PDB entry 8XQS | electron microscopy, 3.30 A resolution | chains A and R of the 5 polymer chains in the assembly

== Chain A ==
Name: Guanine nucleotide-binding protein G(i) subunit alpha-1
Organism: Homo sapiens
UniProtKB: P63096 (GNAI1_HUMAN); residue numbers follow UniProt; this construct covers 1-354
Chain sequence (370 residues; row label = number of the first residue in the row; numbers below 1 keep their minus sign (Met-15 is residue -15)):
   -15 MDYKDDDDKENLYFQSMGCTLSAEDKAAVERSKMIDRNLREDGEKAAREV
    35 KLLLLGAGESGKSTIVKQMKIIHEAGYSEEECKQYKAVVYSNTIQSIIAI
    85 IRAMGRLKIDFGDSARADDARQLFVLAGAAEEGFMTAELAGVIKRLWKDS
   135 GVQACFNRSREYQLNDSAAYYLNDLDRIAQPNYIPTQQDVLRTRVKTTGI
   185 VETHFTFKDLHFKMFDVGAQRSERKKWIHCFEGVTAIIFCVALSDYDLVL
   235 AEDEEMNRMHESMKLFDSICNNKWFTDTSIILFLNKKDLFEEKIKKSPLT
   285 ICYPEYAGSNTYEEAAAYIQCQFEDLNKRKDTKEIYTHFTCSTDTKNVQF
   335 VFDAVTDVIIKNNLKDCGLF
Unresolved in the structure: -15 to 2, 55-181
Construct notes: initiating methionine (-15); expression tag (-14 to 0); conflict Ala203 (Gly in P63096), Ser326 (Ala in P63096)
UniProt features mapped onto this chain:
  - region: Lys35 to Thr48 (G1 motif), Asp173 to Thr181 (G2 motif), Phe196 to Gly202, Gln204, Arg205 (G3 motif), Ile265 to Asp272 (G4 motif), Thr324, Cys325, Thr327 to Thr329 (G5 motif)
  - binding site (GTP): Glu43 to Thr48, Ser151, Leu175 to Thr181, Asp200 to Gly202, Gln204, Asn269 to Asp272
  - binding site (Mg(2+)): Ser47, Thr181
  - modified residue: Arg178 (ADP-ribosylarginine), Gln204 (Deamidated glutamine), Cys351 (ADP-ribosylcysteine)
  - lipidation: Gly2 (N-myristoyl glycine), Cys3 (S-palmitoyl cysteine)
  - natural variant: Gly40 (G40C: In NEDHISB; G40R: In NEDHISB), Gly45 (G45D: In NEDHISB), Thr48 (T48I: In NEDHISB; T48K: In NEDHISB), Gln52 (Q52P: In NEDHISB), Ser75 (deletion: In NEDHISB; uncertain significance), Gln172 (deletion: In NEDHISB), Asp173 (D173V: In NEDHISB), Glu186 to Phe189 (deletion: In NEDHISB; uncertain significance), Cys224 (C224Y: In NEDHISB), Lys270 (K270N: In NEDHISB; K270R: In NEDHISB), Asp272 (D272G: In NEDHISB), Val332 (V332E: In NEDHISB; uncertain significance)
  - mutagenesis: Gly42 (G42R: Abolishes switch to an activated conformation and dissociation from beta and gamma subunits upon GTP binding. Abolishes interaction with RGS family members), Glu116 (E116L: Enhances interaction (inactive GDP-bound) with RGS14), Gln147 (Q147L: Enhances interaction (inactive GDP-bound) with RGS14), Glu245 (E245L: Enhances interaction (inactive GDP-bound) with RGS14)

== Chain R ==
Name: Exo-alpha-sialidase, Taste receptor type 2 member 14, LgBiT
Organism: Clostridium perfringens
Notes: EC 3.2.1.18
UniProtKB: chimeric construct of Q59310, Q9NYV8: residues -455 to -4 from Q59310 (Q59310_CLOPF) positions 243-694 (UniProt number = residue number + 698); residues 2-317 from Q9NYV8 positions 2-317 (same numbers)
Chain sequence (990 residues; numbered -499 to 490; the number before each row is that of its first residue; numbers below 1 keep their minus sign (Met-499 is residue -499)):
  -499 MKTIIALSYIFCLVFADYKDDDDAHHHHHHHHHHENLYFQSGRAVEGAVK
  -449 TEPVDLFHPGFLNSSNYRIPALFKTKEGTLIASIDARRHGGADAPNNDID
  -399 TAVRRSEDGGKTWDEGQIIMDYPDKSSVIDTTLIQDDETGRIFLLVTHFP
  -349 SKYGFWNAGLGSGFKNIDGKEYLCLYDSSGKEFTVRENVVYDKDSNKTEY
  -299 TTNALGDLFKNGTKIDNINSSTAPLKAKGTSYINLVYSDDDGKTWSEPQN
  -249 INFQVKKDWMKFLGIAPGRGIQIKNGEHKGRIVVPVYYTNEKGKQSSAVI
  -199 YSDDSGKNWTIGESPNDNRKLENGKIINSKTLSDDAPQLTECQVVEMPNG
  -149 QLKLFMRNLSGYLNIATSFDGGATWDETVEKDTNVLEPYCQLSVINYSQK
   -99 VDGKDAVIFSNPNARSRSNGTVRIGLINQVGTYENGEPKYEFDWKYNKLV
   -49 KPGYYAYSCLTELSNGNIGLLYEGTPSEEMSYIEMNLKYLESGANKGSAG
     1 SGGVIKSIFTFVLIVEFIIGNLGNSFIALVNCIDWVKGRKISSVDRILTA
    51 LAISRISLVWLIFGSWCVSVFFPALFATEKMFRMLTNIWTVINHFSVWLA
   101 TGLGTFYFLKIANFSNSIFLYLKWRVKKVVLVLLLVTSVFLFLNIALINI
   151 HINASINGYRRNKTCSSDSSNFTRFSSLIVLTSTVFIFIPFTLSLAMFLL
   201 LIFSMWKHRKKMQHTVKISGDASTKAHRGVKSVITFFLLYAIFSLSFFIS
   251 VWTSERLEENLIILSQVMGMAYPSCHSCVLILGNKKLRQASLSVLLWLRY
   301 MFKDGEPSGHKEFRESSGSGSSGSGSSGSGSSVFTLEDFVGDWEQTAAYN
   351 LDQVLEQGGVSSLLQNLAVSVTPIQRIVRSGENALKIDIHVIIPYEGLSA
   401 DQMAQIEEVFKVVYPVDDHHFKVILPYGTLVIDGVTPNMLNYFGRPYEGI
   451 AVFDGKKITVTGTLWNGNKIIDERLITPDGSMLFRVTINS
Unresolved in the structure: -499 to 1, 159-171, 216-229, 300-490
Construct notes: initiating methionine (-499); expression tag (-498 to -456); conflict Ser-305 (Gly393 in Q59310); linker (-3 to 1)
Residues lining bound ligands: flufenamic acid (FLF; 2-[[3-(trifluoromethyl)phenyl]amino] benzoic acid): Gly104, Tyr107, Ile111, Ser194, Phe198, Leu201, Ile202, Val230, Val233, Phe237, His276, Leu280, Gly283
UniProt features mapped onto this chain:
  - binding site (cholesterol): Thr86, Trp89, Val180, Ser265, Met268
  - glycosylation (N-linked (GlcNAc...) asparagine): Asn153, Asn162, Asn171

== Chain A / chain R interface ==
Pairs across the interface - 27 pairs, chain A then chain R:
  Glu28(A) - Trp124(R)
  Arg32(A) - Trp124(R)
  Phe334(A) - Thr215(R)
  Asp337(A) - Met212(R)
  Asp337(A) - Thr215(R)  hydrogen bond
  Thr340(A) - Asn113(R)
  Thr340(A) - His208(R)
  Asp341(A) - His208(R)  salt bridge
  Asp341(A) - Arg209(R)  salt bridge
  Asp341(A) - Met212(R)
  Ile344(A) - Ile111(R)
  Ile344(A) - Asn113(R)
  Ile344(A) - Met205(R)  hydrophobic
  Ile344(A) - His208(R)
  Lys345(A) - Arg209(R)
  Asn347(A) - Lys110(R)  hydrogen bond (side chain-backbone)
  Leu348(A) - Ile111(R)  hydrophobic
  Asp350(A) - Lys110(R)  salt bridge
  Cys351(A) - Val44(R)
  Cys351(A) - Phe106(R)  hydrophobic
  Cys351(A) - Tyr107(R)
  Cys351(A) - Lys110(R)
  Gly352(A) - Asn284(R)
  Gly352(A) - Lys285(R)  hydrogen bond (backbone-backbone)
  Leu353(A) - Gly283(R)
  Leu353(A) - Lys285(R)
  Leu353(A) - Arg288(R)  hydrogen bond (backbone-side chain)
Interface residues without a listed pair, chain A (16 interface residues in all): Ala338, Phe354
Interface residues without a listed pair, chain R (19 interface residues in all): Ser42, Lys123, Lys211

== In short ==
16 residues of chain A face 19 of chain R across their interface, with 4 hydrogen bonds and 3 salt bridges.
Polar contacts include Asp341(A)-His208(R), Asp341(A)-Arg209(R) and Asp350(A)-Lys110(R). Bound to chain R:
flufenamic acid.
Here chain A is Guanine nucleotide-binding protein G(i) subunit alpha-1 (Homo sapiens) and chain R is
Exo-alpha-sialidase, Taste receptor type 2 member 14, LgBiT (Clostridium perfringens). Entry 8XQS (Structure
of human class T GPCR TAS2R14-DNGi complex with Flufenamic acid) was determined by electron microscopy,
deposited together with 8XQL, 8XQN, 8XQO, 8XQP, 8XQR, 8XQT and 8YKY.
